Entry 7UIW (electron microscopy, 3.33 A resolution); this record covers chains B and S of the 14 polymer chains in the assembly.

Chain B:
Protein: ATP-dependent Clp protease ATP-binding subunit ClpA
From: Escherichia coli
UniProt: A0A836NDF2 (A0A836NDF2_ECOLX); residue numbers follow UniProt; this construct covers 1-758
Chain sequence (758 residues; each row starts with the number of its first residue):
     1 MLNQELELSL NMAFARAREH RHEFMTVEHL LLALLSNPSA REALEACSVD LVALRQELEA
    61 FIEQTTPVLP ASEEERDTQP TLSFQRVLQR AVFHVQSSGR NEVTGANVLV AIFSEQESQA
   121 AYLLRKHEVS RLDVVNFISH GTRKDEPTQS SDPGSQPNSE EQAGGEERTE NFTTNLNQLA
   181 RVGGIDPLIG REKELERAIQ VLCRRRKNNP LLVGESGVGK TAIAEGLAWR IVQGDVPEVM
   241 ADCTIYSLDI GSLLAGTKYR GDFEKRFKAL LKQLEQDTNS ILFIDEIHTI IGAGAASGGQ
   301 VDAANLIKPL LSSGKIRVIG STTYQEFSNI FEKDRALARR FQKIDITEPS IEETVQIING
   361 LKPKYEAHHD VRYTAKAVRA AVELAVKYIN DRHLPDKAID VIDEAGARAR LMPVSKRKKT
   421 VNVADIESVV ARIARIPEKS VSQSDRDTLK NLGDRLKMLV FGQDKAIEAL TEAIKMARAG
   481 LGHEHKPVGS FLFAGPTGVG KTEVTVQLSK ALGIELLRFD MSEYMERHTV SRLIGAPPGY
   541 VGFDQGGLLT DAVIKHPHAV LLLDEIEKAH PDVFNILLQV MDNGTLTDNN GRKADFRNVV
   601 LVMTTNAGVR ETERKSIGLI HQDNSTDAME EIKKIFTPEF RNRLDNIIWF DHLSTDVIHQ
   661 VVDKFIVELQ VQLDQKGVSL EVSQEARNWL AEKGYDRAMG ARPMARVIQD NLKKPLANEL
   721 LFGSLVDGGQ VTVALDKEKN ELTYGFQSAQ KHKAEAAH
Disordered / not traced: 1-169, 750-758
Construct notes: conflict Thr169 (Met in A0A836NDF2)
Metal / ion sites: Mg2+: Asp564 (together with ATP-gamma-S)
Small-molecule neighbours:
  - ATP-gamma-S (AGS; phosphothiophosphoric acid-adenylate ester), molecule 1: Asp186, Pro187, Leu188, Ile189, Arg191, Glu215, Ser216, Gly217, Val218, Gly219, Lys220, Thr221, Ala222, Glu286, Thr323, Ile357, Leu361, Pro395, Asp396, Ile399
  - ATP-gamma-S (AGS), molecule 2: Leu459, Val460, Phe461, Pro496, Thr497, Gly498, Val499, Gly500, Lys501, Thr502, Glu503, Asp564, Glu565, Asn606, Leu653, Val661, Lys664, Phe665, Ala701, Arg702
  - ATP-gamma-S (AGS), molecule 3: Asp582, Glu639, Arg643

Chain S:
Protein: ATP-dependent Clp protease adapter protein ClpS
From: Escherichia coli
UniProt: A0A1X3JJM5 (A0A1X3JJM5_ECOLX); numbering as in UniProt (aligned over 1-106)
Chain sequence (106 residues; each row starts with the number of its first residue):
     1 MGKTNDWLDF DQLAEEKVRD ALKPPSMYKV ILVNDDYTPM EFVIDVLQKF FSYDVERATQ
    61 LMLAVHYQGK AICGVFTAEV AETKVAMVNK YARENEHPLL CTLEKA
Disordered / not traced: 1, 27-106

Interface between chain B and chain S:
Contacting residue pairs - 18 pairs, chain B then chain S:
  Lys258(B) - Lys23(S)
  Lys258(B) - Pro24(S)
  Tyr259(B) - Pro24(S)
  Tyr259(B) - Ser26(S)
  Arg260(B) - Lys23(S)
  Arg260(B) - Pro24(S)
  Arg260(B) - Pro25(S)
  Ala296(B) - Asp20(S)
  Ala296(B) - Ala21(S)
  Ala296(B) - Lys23(S)
  Ser297(B) - Lys23(S)  hydrogen bond (backbone-side chain)
  Arg527(B) - Trp7(S)
  His528(B) - Trp7(S)
  Gly539(B) - Gln12(S)  hydrogen bond (backbone-backbone)
  Tyr540(B) - Asp9(S)
  Tyr540(B) - Gln12(S)
  Val541(B) - Phe10(S)
  Val541(B) - Gln12(S)
Interface residues without a listed pair, chain S (12 interface residues in all): Asp11, Leu22

Summary:
Chain B and chain S form an interface of 10 and 12 residues respectively, with 2 hydrogen bonds. Among the
polar pairs are Ser297(B)-Lys23(S) and Gly539(B)-Gln12(S). Bound to chain B: 3 copies of ATP-gamma-S.
Here chain B is ATP-dependent Clp protease ATP-binding subunit ClpA and chain S is ATP-dependent Clp protease
adapter protein ClpS, both from Escherichia coli. Entry 7UIW (ClpAP complex bound to ClpS N-terminal
extension, class IIb) was determined by electron microscopy (same publication as 7UIV, 7UIX, 7UIZ, 7UJ0 and
7UIY).
